3RT1 - chains A and B of the 4 polymer chains in the assembly; structure by X-ray diffraction, 2.80 A resolution.

Chain A (and B):
Name: PROTEIN (Glycogen [starch] synthase isoform 2)
Source organism: Saccharomyces cerevisiae
Notes: EC 2.4.1.11; chain B of this document is another copy of the same molecule, construct and numbering; everything in this record applies to it too
Reference sequence: P27472 (GYS2_YEAST); numbering as in UniProt (aligned over 1-705)
Chain sequence (725 residues; each row starts with the number of its first residue; numbers below 1 keep their minus sign (Met-19 is residue -19)):
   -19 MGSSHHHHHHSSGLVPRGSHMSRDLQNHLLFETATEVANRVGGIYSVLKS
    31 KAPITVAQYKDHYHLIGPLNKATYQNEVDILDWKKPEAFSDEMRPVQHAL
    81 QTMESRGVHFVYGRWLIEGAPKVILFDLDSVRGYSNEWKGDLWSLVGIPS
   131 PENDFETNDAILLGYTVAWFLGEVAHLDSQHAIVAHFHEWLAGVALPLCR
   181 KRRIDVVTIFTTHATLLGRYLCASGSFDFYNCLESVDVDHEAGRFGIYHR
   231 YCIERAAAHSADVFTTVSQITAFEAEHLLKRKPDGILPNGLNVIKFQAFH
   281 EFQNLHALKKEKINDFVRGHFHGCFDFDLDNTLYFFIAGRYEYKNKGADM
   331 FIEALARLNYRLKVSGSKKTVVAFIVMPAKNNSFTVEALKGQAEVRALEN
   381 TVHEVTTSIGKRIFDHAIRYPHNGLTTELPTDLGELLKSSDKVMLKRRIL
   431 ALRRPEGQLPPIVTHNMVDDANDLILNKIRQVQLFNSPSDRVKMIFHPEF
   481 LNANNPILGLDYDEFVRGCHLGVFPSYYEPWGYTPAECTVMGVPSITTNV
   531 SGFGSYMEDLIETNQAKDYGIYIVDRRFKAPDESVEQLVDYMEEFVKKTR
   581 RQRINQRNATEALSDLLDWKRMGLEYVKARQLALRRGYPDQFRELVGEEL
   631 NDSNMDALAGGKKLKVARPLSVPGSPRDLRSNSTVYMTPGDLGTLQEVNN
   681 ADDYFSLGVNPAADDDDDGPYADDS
Not modelled in the structure: -19 to 1, 640-705
Sequence notes: expression tag (-19 to 0); engineered mutation Ala589 (Arg in P27472), Ala592 (Arg in P27472)
Swiss-Prot annotation at these positions:
  - binding site (UDP): Arg20, Arg320, Thr514
  - binding site (UDP-alpha-D-glucose): His193, Arg199, Arg320, Glu509, Trp511, Gly512
  - binding site (alpha-D-glucose 6-phosphate): His280, Glu281, Gln283, His286, Lys290, His500, Arg583, Arg587
  - modified residue: Ser159 (Phosphoserine), Ser363 (Phosphoserine), Ser467 (Phosphoserine), Ser651 (Phosphoserine), Ser655 (Phosphoserine), Ser661 (Phosphoserine), Ser663 (Phosphoserine), Thr668 (Phosphothreonine)
Small-molecule neighbours:
  - 6-O-phosphono-alpha-D-glucopyranose (G6P), molecule 1: His280, Glu281, Asn284
  - 6-O-phosphono-alpha-D-glucopyranose (G6P), molecule 2: Gln283, Asn284, His286, Ala287, Lys290, His500, Arg580, Arg583, Ile584, Arg587
From the paper describing this entry:
  - binding site for alpha-D-glucopyranose: Asp208, Asn211, Lys324, Arg337, Tyr340, Gln461, Val462, Gln463, Tyr507, Asn529, Glu538, Arg556, Phe558, Lys559, Pro561, Glu563
  - catalytic residues: Glu509 (citing earlier work)
  - mutagenesis - D208A/N211A/R556A, E333A/Y340A/Q461A: decreased stability
  - mutagenesis - W118A/W149A/H156A, D208A/N211A: decreased catalytic activity

How chain A and chain B interact:
Residue-residue contacts - 13 pairs, chain A then chain B:
  Phe276(A) - Arg581(B)
  Gln277(A) - Arg580(B)  hydrogen bond
  Gln277(A) - Arg581(B)  hydrogen bond (backbone-side chain)
  Ala278(A) - Ile584(B)  hydrophobic
  His280(A) - His280(B)
  His280(A) - Gln283(B)
  Gln283(A) - His280(B)
  Asn284(A) - Asn284(B)  hydrogen bond
  Arg580(A) - Gln277(B)
  Arg581(A) - Phe276(B)
  Arg581(A) - Gln277(B)  hydrogen bond (side chain-backbone)
  Ile584(A) - Ala278(B)  hydrophobic
  Asn585(A) - Phe279(B)

Overview:
The chain A/chain B interface involves 10 residues from each chain, with 4 hydrogen bonds. Polar contacts
include Gln277(A)-Arg580(B), Gln277(A)-Arg581(B) and Asn284(A)-Asn284(B). Ligands of chain A:
6-O-phosphono-alpha-D-glucopyranose. The paper reports the catalytic residue Glu509(A); D208A/N211A/R556A and
E333A/Y340A/Q461A of chain A reduce stability; 4 substitutions were tested in all.
Chain A and chain B are both PROTEIN (Glycogen [starch] synthase isoform 2) (Saccharomyces cerevisiae); the
structure, Maltodextarn bound activated state form of yeast glycogen synthase isoform 2, was determined by
X-ray diffraction, deposited together with 3RSZ.
